Entry 8RKG (X-ray diffraction, 2.90 A resolution); this record covers chains L and B of the 8 polymer chains in the assembly.

== Chain L ==
Protein: XlZPA protein
Source organism: Xenopus laevis
UniProtKB: A1L3D9 (A1L3D9_XENLA); numbering as in UniProt (aligned over 130-160)
Chain sequence (31 residues; numbered 130 to 160; the number before each row is that of its first residue):
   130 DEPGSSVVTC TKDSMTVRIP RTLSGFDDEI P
Unresolved in the structure: 130-132, 158-160

== Chain B ==
Protein: XlZPA protein
Source organism: Xenopus laevis
UniProtKB: A1L3D9 (A1L3D9_XENLA); residues 161-338 here = UniProt positions 161-338
Chain sequence (188 residues; numbered 161 to 348; the number before each row is that of its first residue):
   161 VAAPSFWDLE VKFTGQTSLL GMSEARQRGY QFSSDPYYLT VQASYSAFGL NVFNLENQRL
   221 YVADLRLVSQ FGSPRISIDT PMICARDSPS CNSTHATVLI PFFGGVLTGI NVNSVNIQLS
   281 SYSLQQHGIT LDSRNGYRLY IKRSTLKGDR NDVLVLTFIY YGKTVPMLIS LVCSGGSNLE
   341 HHHHHHHH
Unresolved in the structure: 161-165, 230-231, 336-348
Disulfides: Cys251-Cys333
Covalent attachments: N-acetylglucosamine (NAG) linked to Asn252
Differences from the reference sequence: expression tag (339-348)

== Interface between chain L and chain B ==
Contacting residue pairs (20):
  Ser134(L) - Pro234(B)
  Ser135(L) - Ser233(B)
  Ser135(L) - Pro234(B)
  Leu152(L) - Ile236(B)  hydrophobic
  Leu152(L) - Ile238(B)  hydrophobic
  Ser153(L) - Trp167(B)  hydrogen bond (backbone-side chain)
  Ser153(L) - Leu199(B)
  Gly154(L) - Phe166(B)
  Gly154(L) - Trp167(B)
  Gly154(L) - Ser194(B)
  Phe155(L) - Phe166(B)
  Phe155(L) - Trp167(B)
  Phe155(L) - Met182(B)  hydrophobic
  Phe155(L) - Phe192(B)  hydrophobic
  Phe155(L) - Ser193(B)
  Phe155(L) - Ser194(B)  hydrogen bond (backbone-side chain)
  Phe155(L) - Leu199(B)  hydrophobic
  Phe155(L) - Thr200(B)
  Phe155(L) - Leu227(B)  hydrophobic
  Asp157(L) - Phe166(B)
Also at the interface, not in a pair above, chain L (9 interface residues in all): Gly133, Asp156
Also at the interface, not in a pair above, chain B (15 interface residues in all): Arg186, Val201

== Summary ==
9 residues of chain L face 15 of chain B across their interface; the contacts include 2 hydrogen bonds. Polar
contacts include Ser153(L)-Trp167(B) and Phe155(L)-Ser194(B). Covalently linked N-acetylglucosamine: at
Asn252(B).
Here chain L is XlZPA protein and chain B is XlZPA protein, both from Xenopus laevis. Entry 8RKG (Crystal
structure of tetrameric collagenase-cleaved Xenopus ZP2-N2N3 (cleaved xZP2-N2N3)) was determined by X-ray
diffraction (same publication as 8BQU, 8RKF, 8RKH and 8RKI).
